PDB entry 1K34 | X-ray diffraction, 1.88 A resolution | chain A

# Chain A
Molecule: Transmembrane glycoprotein GP41
From: Human immunodeficiency virus 1
Notes: fragment: gp41 ectodomain core
Reference sequence: P04578 (ENV_HV1H2); the construct has insertions or renumbered stretches relative to UniProt, so the offset changes along the chain: 1-34 = UniProt 546-579; 41-68 = UniProt 628-655
Sequence (68 residues; row label = number of the first residue in the row):
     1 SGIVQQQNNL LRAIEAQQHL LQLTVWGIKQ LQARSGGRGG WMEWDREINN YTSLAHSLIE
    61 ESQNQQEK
Unresolved in the structure: 1, 34-38, 67-68
Construct notes: engineered mutation Ala55 (Ile642 in P04578)
UniProt features mapped onto this chain:
  - region: Lys29 to Arg34 (Immunosuppression)
  - glycosylation: Asn50 (N-linked (GlcNAc...) asparagine)

# Overview
Chain A is Transmembrane glycoprotein GP41 (Human immunodeficiency virus 1); the structure, Crystal structure
analysis of gp41 core mutant, was determined by X-ray diffraction, deposited together with 1K33.
